Entry 7D08 (electron microscopy, 4.00 A resolution); this record covers chains A and B of the 12 polymer chains in the assembly.

Chain A:
Name: Intermembrane phospholipid transport system permease protein MlaE
From: Acinetobacter baumannii
UniProt: V5V9F4 (V5V9F4_ACIBA); residues 1-258 here = UniProt positions 1-258
Amino-acid sequence (258 residues; each row starts with the number of its first residue):
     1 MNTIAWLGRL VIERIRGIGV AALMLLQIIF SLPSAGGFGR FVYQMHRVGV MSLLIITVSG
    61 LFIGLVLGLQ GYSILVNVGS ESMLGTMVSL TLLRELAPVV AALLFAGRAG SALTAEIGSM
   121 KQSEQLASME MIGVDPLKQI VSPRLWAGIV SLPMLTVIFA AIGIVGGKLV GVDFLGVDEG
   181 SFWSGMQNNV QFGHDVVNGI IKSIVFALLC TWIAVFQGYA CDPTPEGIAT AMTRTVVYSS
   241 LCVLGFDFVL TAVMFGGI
Disordered / not traced: 257-258

Chain B:
Name: ABC transporter ATP-binding protein
From: Acinetobacter baumannii
UniProt: A0A086HZU3 (A0A086HZU3_ACIBA); residues 2-273 here correspond to UniProt positions 1-272 (UniProt number = residue number - 1)
Amino-acid sequence (273 residues; row label = number of the first residue in the row):
     1 MMNNKTPLST QSLIEVKNLS FNRGERVIYD NISLNIRRGQ ITAIMGPSGT GKTTLLRLIG
    61 GQLVPDQGEV LLDGKDIAQM SRQELFAARA RMGMLFQSGA LFTDMSVYEN VAFPIRAHTK
   121 LSENLIAELV ALKLESVGLR GTEQLMPTEL SGGMNRRVAL ARAIALDPDL IMYDEPFAGQ
   181 DPIVKGVLTR LIRSLREALD LTTIIVSHDV PETLSIADYI YVVAEGKIQG EGTPEELQAY
   241 ASPFVKQFLT GSAEGPVEYQ FSHQAYLDNE VRP
Disordered / not traced: 1-9, 273
Sequence notes: initiating methionine (1)
Ligand contacts: ATP (adenosine-5'-triphosphate): F21, R23, R26, S48, G49, T50, G51, K52, T53, T54, Q97, D174, E175
Reported in the primary citation:
  - binding site for ATP: R23, R26, K52, T53, T54, E175

How chain A and chain B interact:
Contacting residue pairs - 21 pairs, chain A then chain B:
  E124(A) with R57(B), salt bridge; F96(B); A100(B)
  Q125(A) with L101(B), hydrogen bond (side chain-backbone); F102(B)
  A127(A) with R57(B); F96(B)
  S128(A) with F96(B); A100(B); R162(B), hydrogen bond
  M129(A) with F102(B), hydrophobic
  E130(A) with Q62(B); R89(B), salt bridge
  M131(A) with G60(B); R89(B); M94(B), hydrophobic
  I132(A) with F86(B); R162(B)
  G133(A) with F86(B); R89(B)
  V134(A) with F113(B), hydrophobic
Also at the interface, not in a pair above, chain A (12 interface residues in all): M120, S123
Also at the interface, not in a pair above, chain B (20 interface residues in all): L56, S98, G99, T103, D104, P114, A117, M172

Summary:
12 residues of chain A and 20 residues of chain B are in contact; the contacts include 2 hydrogen bonds and 2
salt bridges. Polar contacts include E124(A)-R57(B), E130(A)-R89(B) and Q125(A)-L101(B). Chain B binds ATP.
The paper reports a binding site for ATP at R23(B), R26(B) and K52(B) among others.
Here chain A is Intermembrane phospholipid transport system permease protein MlaE and chain B is ABC
transporter ATP-binding protein, both from Acinetobacter baumannii. Entry 7D08 (Acinetobacter MlaFEDB complex
in ATP-bound Vtrans1 conformation) was determined by electron microscopy together with 7D06, 7D09 and 7D0A
from the same study.
